1JIG - chains A and B of the 4 polymer chains in the assembly; structure by X-ray diffraction, 1.46 A resolution.

== Chain A (and B) ==
Molecule: Dlp-2
From: Bacillus anthracis
Notes: chain B of this document is another copy of the same molecule, construct and numbering; everything in this record applies to it too
UniProt: Q8RPQ1 (Q8RPQ1_BACAN); residues 2-147 here = UniProt positions 2-147
Sequence (146 residues; row label = number of the first residue in the row):
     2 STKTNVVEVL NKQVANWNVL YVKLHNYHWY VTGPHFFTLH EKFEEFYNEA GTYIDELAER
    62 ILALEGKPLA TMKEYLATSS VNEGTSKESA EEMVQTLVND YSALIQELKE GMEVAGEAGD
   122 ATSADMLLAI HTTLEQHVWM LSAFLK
Bound ions: Fe ion site 1: H29 (shared with D56(B), E60(B) of chain B); Fe ion site 2: D56, E60 (shared with H29(B) of chain B)

== Chain A / chain B interface ==
Contacting residue pairs - 66 pairs, chain A then chain B:
  N19(A) - V23(B)
  N19(A) - M73(B)
  V20(A) - M73(B)
  Y22(A) - Y22(B)
  Y22(A) - G52(B)
  Y22(A) - I55(B)
  V23(A) - N19(B)
  V23(A) - A71(B)
  V23(A) - T72(B)
  V23(A) - Y76(B)  hydrophobic
  H26(A) - I55(B)
  N27(A) - A71(B)
  H29(A) - D56(B)  salt bridge
  H29(A) - E60(B)  salt bridge
  W30(A) - I55(B)
  W30(A) - D56(B)  hydrogen bond
  W30(A) - A59(B)
  W30(A) - L63(B)
  W30(A) - P69(B)  hydrophobic
  W30(A) - L70(B)
  W30(A) - A71(B)  hydrophobic
  W30(A) - Y76(B)
  Y31(A) - K68(B)
  Y31(A) - P69(B)  hydrogen bond (side chain-backbone)
  Y31(A) - A71(B)  hydrophobic
  H41(A) - E60(B)  salt bridge
  G52(A) - Y22(B)
  I55(A) - Y22(B)
  I55(A) - H26(B)
  I55(A) - W30(B)
  D56(A) - H29(B)  salt bridge
  D56(A) - W30(B)  hydrogen bond
  A59(A) - W30(B)
  E60(A) - H29(B)  salt bridge
  E60(A) - W30(B)
  E60(A) - H41(B)  salt bridge
  L63(A) - W30(B)
  K68(A) - Y31(B)
  P69(A) - W30(B)  hydrophobic
  P69(A) - Y31(B)  hydrogen bond (backbone-side chain)
  L70(A) - W30(B)
  A71(A) - V23(B)
  A71(A) - N27(B)
  A71(A) - W30(B)  hydrophobic
  A71(A) - Y31(B)  hydrophobic
  T72(A) - V23(B)
  T72(A) - E84(B)
  T72(A) - G85(B)
  M73(A) - N19(B)
  M73(A) - V20(B)
  M73(A) - M73(B)  hydrophobic
  M73(A) - Y76(B)  hydrophobic
  M73(A) - L77(B)  hydrophobic
  M73(A) - E84(B)  hydrogen bond (backbone-side chain)
  K74(A) - L77(B)
  K74(A) - E84(B)  hydrogen bond (backbone-side chain)
  Y76(A) - V23(B)  hydrophobic
  Y76(A) - W30(B)
  Y76(A) - M73(B)  hydrophobic
  L77(A) - M73(B)  hydrophobic
  L77(A) - K74(B)
  L77(A) - L77(B)  hydrophobic
  E84(A) - T72(B)
  E84(A) - M73(B)  hydrogen bond (side chain-backbone)
  E84(A) - K74(B)  hydrogen bond (side chain-backbone)
  G85(A) - T72(B)
Interface residues without a listed pair, chain A (28 interface residues in all): V15
Interface residues without a listed pair, chain B (28 interface residues in all): V15

== Summary ==
The chain A/chain B interface involves 28 residues from each chain, with 8 hydrogen bonds and 6 salt bridges.
Among the polar pairs are H29(A)-D56(B), H29(A)-E60(B) and H41(A)-E60(B). D56(A) and E60(A) form the Fe ion
site 2.
Chain A and chain B are both Dlp-2 (Bacillus anthracis); the structure, Dlp-2 from Bacillus anthracis, was
determined by X-ray diffraction together with 1JI5 from the same study.
